Entry 6SX8 (X-ray diffraction, 1.80 A resolution); this record covers chain A.

[Chain A]
Protein: Nucleoprotein
Source organism: Mopeia virus AN20410
Notes: EC 3.1.13.-
UniProtKB: Q5S581 (Q5S581_MOPEI); residue numbers follow UniProt; this construct covers 365-570
Chain sequence (206 residues; each row starts with the number of its first residue):
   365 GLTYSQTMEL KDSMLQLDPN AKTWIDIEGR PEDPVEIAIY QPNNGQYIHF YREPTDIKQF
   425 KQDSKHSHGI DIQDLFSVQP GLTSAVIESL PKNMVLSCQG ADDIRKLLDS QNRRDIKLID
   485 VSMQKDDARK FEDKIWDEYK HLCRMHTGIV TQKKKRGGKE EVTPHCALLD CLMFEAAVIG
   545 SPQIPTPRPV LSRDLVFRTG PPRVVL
Not modelled in the structure: 517-524
Metal / ion sites: Mn2+: D390, E392, D534; Zn2+: E400, C507, H510, C530
Reported in the primary citation:
  - Zn2+ coordination: E400, C507, H510, C530
  - catalytic residues: D467, H529 (citing earlier work)

[In short]
D390, E392 and D534 form the Mn2+ site. The Zn2+ site is built by E400, C507, H510 and C530. The paper reports
catalytic residues D467 and H529; Zn2+ coordination by E400, C507 and H510 among others.
Chain A is Nucleoprotein (Mopeia virus AN20410); the structure, Mopeia Virus Exonuclease domain complexed with
Manganese, was determined by X-ray diffraction, deposited together with 6SY8, 6T6L and 6T2A.
